PDB entry 5N5F | X-ray diffraction, 2.06 A resolution | chains C and G of the 10 polymer chains in the assembly

# Chain C (and G)
Protein: encapsulated ferritin
Source organism: Haliangium ochraceum
Notes: chain G of this document is another copy of the same molecule, construct and numbering; everything in this record applies to it too
Reference sequence: D0LZ73 (D0LZ73_HALO1); residues 3-98 here correspond to UniProt positions 2-97 (UniProt number = residue number - 1)
Amino-acid sequence (98 residues; numbered 1 to 98; the number before each row is that of its first residue):
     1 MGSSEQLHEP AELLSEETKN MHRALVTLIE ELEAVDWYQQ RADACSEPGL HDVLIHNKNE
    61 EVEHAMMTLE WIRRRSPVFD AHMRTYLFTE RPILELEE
Disordered / not traced: 1-5, 98
Differences from the reference sequence: initiating methionine (1); expression tag (2)
Curated features (UniProtKB/Swiss-Prot):
  - binding site (Fe cation): Glu31, Glu61, His64

# Interface between chain C and chain G
Residue-residue contacts (5):
  Leu7(C) with Gln6(G), hydrogen bond (backbone-side chain)
  His8(C) with Gln6(G)
  Glu9(C) with Arg23(G), salt bridge
  Leu94(C) with Val53(G), hydrophobic; His56(G)
Other interface residues (no listed pair), chain C (7 interface residues in all): Gln6, Leu13, Ile93
Other interface residues (no listed pair), chain G (6 interface residues in all): Glu30, Asp52

# Overview
7 residues of chain C face 6 of chain G across their interface; the contacts include 1 hydrogen bond and 1
salt bridge. Polar contacts include Glu9(C)-Arg23(G) and Leu7(C)-Gln6(G). UniProt lists 3 Fe cation-binding
residues on chain C.
Both chains are encapsulated ferritin (Haliangium ochraceum). Entry 5N5F (Crystal structure of Haliangium
ochraceum encapsulated ferritin) was determined by X-ray diffraction (same publication as 5N5E).
